Entry 7A0G (X-ray diffraction, 6.98 A resolution (low resolution: residue-level contacts below are approximate; hydrogen-bond / salt-bridge calls are withheld)); this record covers chains HHH and III of the 10 polymer chains in the assembly.

[Chain HHH (and III)]
Protein: SmhB
Source organism: Serratia marcescens
Notes: chain III of this document is another copy of the same molecule, construct and numbering; everything in this record applies to it too
UniProt: A0A1Q4NVM7 (A0A1Q4NVM7_SERMA); residues 10-367 here correspond to UniProt positions 1-358 (UniProt number = residue number - 9)
Chain sequence (366 residues; each row starts with the number of its first residue):
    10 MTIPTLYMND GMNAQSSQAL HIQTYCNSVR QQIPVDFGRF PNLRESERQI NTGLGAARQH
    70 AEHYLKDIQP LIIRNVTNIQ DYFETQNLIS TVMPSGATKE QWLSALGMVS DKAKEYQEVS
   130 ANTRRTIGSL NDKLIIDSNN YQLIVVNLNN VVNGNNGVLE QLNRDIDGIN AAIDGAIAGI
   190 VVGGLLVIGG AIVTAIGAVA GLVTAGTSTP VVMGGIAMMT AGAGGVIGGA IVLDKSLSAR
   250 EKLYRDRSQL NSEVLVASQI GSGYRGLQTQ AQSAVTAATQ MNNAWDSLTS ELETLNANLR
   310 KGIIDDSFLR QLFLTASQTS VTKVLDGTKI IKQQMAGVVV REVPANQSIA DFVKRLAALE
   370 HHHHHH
Not modelled in the structure: 10-16, 214-216, 348-375 (chain III: 10-23, 210-216, 344-375)
Construct notes: expression tag (368-375)

[How chain HHH and chain III interact]
Contacting residue pairs (10):
  Gln40(HHH) - Asn148(III)
  Ile42(HHH) - Asn148(III)
  Arg83(HHH) - Ser299(III)
  Thr86(HHH) - Ser299(III)
  Glu93(HHH) - Thr328(III)
  Val190(HHH) - Ala181(III)
  Ser257(HHH) - Asn159(III)
  Met344(HHH) - Gln289(III)
  Met344(HHH) - Asn292(III)
  Ala345(HHH) - Gln289(III)
Interface residues without a listed pair, chain HHH (21 interface residues in all): Arg39, Ile82, Asp90, Thr94, Leu97, Ala200, Ala204, Val208, Tyr253, Gln258, Ser261, Val347
Interface residues without a listed pair, chain III (20 interface residues in all): Ile144, Gly163, Ala226, Ala230, Gly233, Ala293, Asp295, Glu300, Thr303, Leu321, Thr324, Ala325, Ile339

[Summary]
Chain HHH and chain III form an interface of 21 and 20 residues respectively.
Both chains are SmhB (Serratia marcescens). Entry 7A0G (Structure of the SmhB pore of the tripartite
alpha-pore forming toxin, Smh, from Serratia marcescens) was determined by X-ray diffraction together with
6ZZ5, 6ZZH, 7A26 and 7A27 from the same study.
